Entry 6XCG (X-ray diffraction, 1.64 A resolution); this record covers chain A.

[Chain A]
Name: Histone-lysine N-methyltransferase NSD2
Organism: Homo sapiens
Notes: EC 2.1.1.356
Reference sequence: O96028 (NSD2_HUMAN); residues 211-350 here = UniProt positions 211-350
Sequence (141 residues; each row starts with the number of its first residue):
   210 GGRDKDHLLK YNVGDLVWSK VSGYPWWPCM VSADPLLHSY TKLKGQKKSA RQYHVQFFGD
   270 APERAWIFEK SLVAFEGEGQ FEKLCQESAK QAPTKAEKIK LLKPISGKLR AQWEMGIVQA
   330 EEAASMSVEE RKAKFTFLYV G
Unresolved in the structure: 210-217
Construct notes: expression tag (210)
Small-molecule neighbours: V01 (N-cyclopropyl-3-oxo-N-({4-[(pyrimidin-4-yl)carbamoyl]phenyl}methyl)-3,4-dihydro-2H-1,4-benzoxazine-7-carboxamide): Val230, Tyr233, Trp236, Phe266, Phe267, Gly268, Asp269, Ala270, Pro271, Glu272, Arg273, Ala274, Leu318, Gln321
Reported in the primary citation:
  - binding site for V01: Tyr233, Trp236, Phe266, Gly268
  - mutagenesis - F266A: abolished stability in response to V01
  - mutagenesis - F266A (37.6 +/- 0.1 degC): decreased stability
  - conformationally variable residues (side-chain flip): Tyr233, Phe266, Glu272
  - specificity-determining residues: Gly268 (proposed by the authors, not directly observed)
  - mutagenesis - W236A, F266A: increased localization
  - mutagenesis - W236A: unchanged localization to V01

[Overview]
Ligands of chain A: compound V01. The paper reports a binding site for V01 at Tyr233, Trp236 and Phe266 among
others; W236A and F266A increase localization.
Chain A is Histone-lysine N-methyltransferase NSD2 (Homo sapiens); the structure, Histone-lysine
N-methyltransferase NSD2-PWWP1 with compound UNC6934, was determined by X-ray diffraction, deposited together
with 7MDN.
